1HB9 - chains B and E of the 12 polymer chains in the assembly; structure by electron microscopy, 25.00 A resolution (very low resolution: no residue pairs are listed; an interface is given only as per-side residue counts).

== Chain B (and E) ==
Name: Bacteriophage PRD1
From: Bacteriophage PRD1
Notes: chain E of this document is another copy of the same molecule, construct and numbering; everything in this record applies to it too
UniProt: P22535 (COA3_BPPRD); residues 2-395 here correspond to UniProt positions 1-394 (UniProt number = residue number - 1)
Sequence (394 residues; row label = number of the first residue in the row):
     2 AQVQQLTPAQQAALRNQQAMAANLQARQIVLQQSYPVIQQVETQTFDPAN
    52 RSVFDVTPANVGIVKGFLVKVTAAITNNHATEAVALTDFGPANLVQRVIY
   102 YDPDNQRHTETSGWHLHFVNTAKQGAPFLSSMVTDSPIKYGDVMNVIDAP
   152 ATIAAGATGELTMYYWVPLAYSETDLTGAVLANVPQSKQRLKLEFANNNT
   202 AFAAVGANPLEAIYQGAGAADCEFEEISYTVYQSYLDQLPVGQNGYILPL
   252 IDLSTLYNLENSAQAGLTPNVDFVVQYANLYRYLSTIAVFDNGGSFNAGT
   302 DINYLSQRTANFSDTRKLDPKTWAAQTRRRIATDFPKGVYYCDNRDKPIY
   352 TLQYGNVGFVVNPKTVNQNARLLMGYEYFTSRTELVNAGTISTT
Disordered / not traced: 2-10, 385-395

== How chain B and chain E interact ==
At this resolution (25 A) residue pairs are not listed: 9 residues of chain B and 10 of chain E lie at the interface.

== Overview ==
The interface between chain B and chain E involves 9 residues on one side and 10 on the other.
Both chains are Bacteriophage PRD1 (Bacteriophage PRD1). Entry 1HB9 (quasi-atomic resolution model of
bacteriophage PRD1 wild type virion, obtained by combined cryo-EM and X-ray crystallography) was determined by
electron microscopy (same publication as 1HB5 and 1HB7).
